PDB entry 7NJX | electron microscopy, 4.32 A resolution (low resolution: residue-level contacts below are approximate; hydrogen-bond / salt-bridge calls are withheld) | chains a and b of the 12 polymer chains in the assembly

[Chain a]
Molecule: ATP synthase subunit a
Organism: Mycolicibacterium smegmatis (strain ATCC 700084 / mc(2)155)
Reference sequence: A0R206 (A0R206_MYCS2); numbering as in UniProt (aligned over 1-252)
Sequence (252 residues; numbered 1 to 252; the number before each row is that of its first residue):
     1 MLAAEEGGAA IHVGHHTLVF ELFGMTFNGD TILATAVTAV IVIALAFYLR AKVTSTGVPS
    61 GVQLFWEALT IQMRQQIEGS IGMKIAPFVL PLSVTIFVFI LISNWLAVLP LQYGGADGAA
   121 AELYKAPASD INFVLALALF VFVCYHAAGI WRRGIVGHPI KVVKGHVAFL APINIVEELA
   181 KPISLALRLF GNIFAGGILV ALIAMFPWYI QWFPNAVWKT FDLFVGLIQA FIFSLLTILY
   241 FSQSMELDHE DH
Not modelled in the structure: 1-9, 248-252
Reported in the primary citation:
  - catalytic residues: H12, H15, H16, D30, N104, Q112, D117, E122, K125, H146, R153, K161, H166, N174, E177, E178, K181, S184, K219, D222, Q229, Y240 (proposed by the authors, not directly observed)

[Chain b]
Molecule: ATP synthase subunit b
Organism: Mycolicibacterium smegmatis (strain ATCC 700084 / mc(2)155)
Notes: engineered mutation(s): C-ter 10His tag
Reference sequence: A0R204 (ATPF_MYCS2); residues 1-170 here = UniProt positions 1-170
Sequence (180 residues; each row starts with the number of its first residue):
     1 MGEFSATILA ASQAAEEGGG GSNFLIPNGT FFAVLIIFLI VLGVISKWVV PPISKVLAER
    61 EAMLAKTAAD NRKSAEQVAA AQADYEKEMA EARAQASALR DEARAAGRSV VDEKRAQASG
   121 EVAQTLTQAD QQLSAQGDQV RSGLESSVDG LSAKLASRIL GVDVNSGGTQ HHHHHHHHHH
Not modelled in the structure: 1-21, 85-180
Differences from the reference sequence: expression tag (171-180)

[Chain a / chain b interface]
Pairs across the interface (52; chain a residue first):
  M25(a) with F32(b)
  T26(a) with N28(b); G29(b)
  F27(a) with N28(b); G29(b); T30(b)
  N28(a) with N28(b); T30(b)
  I32(a) with T30(b); A33(b)
  T35(a) with V34(b); I37(b)
  A39(a) with I37(b); V41(b)
  V42(a) with I45(b)
  A46(a) with V44(b); V49(b)
  F47(a) with W48(b)
  L49(a) with W48(b)
  R50(a) with W48(b)
  V53(a) with V56(b)
  S55(a) with E59(b)
  Q63(a) with V56(b)
  W66(a) with V49(b); I53(b)
  E67(a) with I53(b); R60(b)
  T70(a) with I53(b)
  R74(a) with S54(b)
  L90(a) with V50(b)
  P91(a) with S46(b); V50(b)
  L92(a) with L42(b)
  V94(a) with I45(b)
  T95(a) with L42(b); I45(b)
  F99(a) with F38(b)
  I131(a) with F24(b); L25(b)
  N132(a) with P27(b); N28(b); T30(b); F31(b)
  F133(a) with V34(b)
  L135(a) with F31(b)
  A136(a) with F31(b)
  F140(a) with L35(b); F38(b); L39(b); L42(b)
  F190(a) with F24(b)
  F194(a) with F24(b)
Also at the interface, not in a pair above, chain a (41 interface residues in all): V13, T31, I43, T54, I96, D130, L137, L139
Also at the interface, not in a pair above, chain b (29 interface residues in all): I26, P52

[Overview]
41 residues of chain a and 29 residues of chain b are in contact. From the paper: catalytic residues H12(a),
H15(a) and H16(a) among others.
Here chain a is ATP synthase subunit a and chain b is ATP synthase subunit b, both from Mycolicibacterium
smegmatis (strain ATCC 700084 / mc(2)155). Entry 7NJX (Mycobacterium smegmatis ATP synthase Fo combined class
4) was determined by electron microscopy, deposited together with 7NJK, 7NJL, 7NJM, 7NJN, 7NJO, 7NJP and 20
further entries.
